Entry 8CA7 (electron microscopy, 2.06 A resolution); this record covers chains C and N of the 9 polymer chains in the assembly.

[Chain C]
Molecule: Small ribosomal subunit protein uS3
Source organism: Escherichia coli BW25113
UniProt: P0A7V3 (RS3_ECOLI); numbering as in UniProt (aligned over 1-233)
Amino-acid sequence (233 residues; numbered 1 to 233; the number before each row is that of its first residue):
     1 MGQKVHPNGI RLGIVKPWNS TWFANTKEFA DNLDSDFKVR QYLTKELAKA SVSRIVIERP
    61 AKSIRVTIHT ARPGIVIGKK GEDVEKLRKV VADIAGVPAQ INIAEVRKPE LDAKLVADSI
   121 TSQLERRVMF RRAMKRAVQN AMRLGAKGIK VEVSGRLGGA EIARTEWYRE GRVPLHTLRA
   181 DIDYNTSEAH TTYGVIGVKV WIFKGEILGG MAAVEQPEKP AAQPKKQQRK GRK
Disordered / not traced: 1, 208-233
Curated features (UniProtKB/Swiss-Prot):
  - mutagenesis: Arg131 to Lys135 (Decreases mRNA unwinding ability of the ribosome)

[Chain N]
Molecule: Small ribosomal subunit protein uS14
Source organism: Escherichia coli BW25113
UniProt: P0AG59 (RS14_ECOLI); residues 1-101 here = UniProt positions 1-101
Amino-acid sequence (101 residues; numbered 1 to 101; the number before each row is that of its first residue):
     1 MAKQSMKARE VKRVALADKY FAKRAELKAI ISDVNASDED RWNAVLKLQT LPRDSSPSRQ
    61 RNRCRQTGRP HGFLRKFGLS RIKVREAAMR GEIPGLKKAS W
Disordered / not traced: 1

[Interface between chain C and chain N]
Residue-residue contacts (36; chain C residue first):
  Val5(C) - Lys98(N)
  His6(C) - Met89(N)  hydrogen bond (side chain-backbone)
  Asn8(C) - Met89(N)  hydrogen bond (side chain-backbone)
  Asn8(C) - Arg90(N)
  Asn8(C) - Gly91(N)
  Gly9(C) - Met89(N)  hydrogen bond (backbone-backbone)
  Ile10(C) - Lys98(N)
  Leu12(C) - Ala88(N)
  Leu12(C) - Gly91(N)
  Trp18(C) - Gly91(N)
  Trp18(C) - Ile93(N)  hydrogen bond (side chain-backbone)
  Trp18(C) - Gly95(N)
  Trp18(C) - Leu96(N)  hydrogen bond (side chain-backbone)
  Trp18(C) - Lys97(N)
  Asn19(C) - Arg90(N)  hydrogen bond (side chain-backbone)
  Asn19(C) - Gly91(N)  hydrogen bond (backbone-backbone)
  Ser20(C) - Gly91(N)  hydrogen bond (backbone-backbone)
  Ser20(C) - Glu92(N)  hydrogen bond (side chain-backbone)
  Ser20(C) - Pro94(N)
  Trp22(C) - Pro94(N)
  Thr26(C) - Lys76(N)  hydrogen bond
  Phe29(C) - Lys76(N)
  Phe29(C) - Phe77(N)  hydrophobic
  Phe29(C) - Ile93(N)  hydrophobic
  Phe29(C) - Pro94(N)
  Ala30(C) - Arg65(N)
  Ala30(C) - Lys76(N)  hydrogen bond (backbone-backbone)
  Ala30(C) - Phe77(N)
  Ala30(C) - Gly78(N)
  Asp31(C) - Arg65(N)  salt bridge
  Leu33(C) - Phe77(N)
  Leu33(C) - Glu92(N)
  Leu33(C) - Ile93(N)  hydrophobic
  Asp34(C) - Arg65(N)
  Phe37(C) - Gln66(N)
  Arg40(C) - Glu92(N)  salt bridge
Also at the interface, not in a pair above, chain N (17 interface residues in all): Arg75

[Overview]
18 residues of chain C and 17 residues of chain N are in contact; the contacts include 11 hydrogen bonds and 2
salt bridges. Among the polar pairs are Asp31(C)-Arg65(N), Arg40(C)-Glu92(N) and His6(C)-Met89(N). UniProt
lists 5 mutagenesis sites on chain C.
Chain C is Small ribosomal subunit protein uS3 and chain N is Small ribosomal subunit protein uS14, both from
Escherichia coli BW25113; the structure, Omadacycline and spectinomycin bound to the 30S ribosomal subunit
head, was determined by electron microscopy, deposited together with 8CAI, 8CEP, 8CF1, 8CF8, 8CGI, 8CGJ, 8CGR
and 8CGU.
